Entry 8P4R (electron microscopy, 11.90 A resolution (very low resolution: no residue pairs are listed; an interface is given only as per-side residue counts)); this record covers chains V and W of the 28 polymer chains in the assembly.

[Chain V (and W)]
Molecule: Co-chaperonin GroES
Source organism: Escherichia coli BL21(DE3)
Notes: chain W of this document is another copy of the same molecule, construct and numbering; everything in this record applies to it too
UniProtKB: A0A140NEN6 (A0A140NEN6_ECOBD); residue numbers follow UniProt; this construct covers 1-97
Amino-acid sequence (97 residues; numbered 1 to 97; the number before each row is that of its first residue):
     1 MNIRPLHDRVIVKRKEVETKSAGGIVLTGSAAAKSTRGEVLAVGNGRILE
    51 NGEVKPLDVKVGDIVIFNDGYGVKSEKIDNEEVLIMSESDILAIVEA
Unresolved in the structure: 1, 97

[Interface between chain V and chain W]
At this resolution (12 A) residue pairs are not listed: 19 residues of chain V and 18 of chain W lie at the interface.

[Overview]
Chain V and chain W form an interface of 19 and 18 residues respectively.
Both chains are Co-chaperonin GroES (Escherichia coli BL21(DE3)). Entry 8P4R (In situ structure average of
GroEL14-GroES14 complexes in Escherichia coli cytosol obtained by cryo electron tomography) was determined by
electron microscopy (same publication as 8P4M, 8P4N, 8P4O, 8QXS, 8QXT, 8QXU and 8QXV).
